PDB entry 3VT1 | X-ray diffraction, 3.19 A resolution | chain B

Chain B:
Molecule: Ricin B lectin
Source organism: Clostridium thermocellum
Reference sequence: A3DD67 (A3DD67_CLOTH); residue numbers follow UniProt; this construct covers 31-520
Amino-acid sequence (526 residues; each row starts with the number of its first residue; note: 30 numbers in that range are skipped by the numbering (no residue carries them; nothing is unmodelled there); numbers below 1 keep their minus sign (Met-35 is residue -35)):
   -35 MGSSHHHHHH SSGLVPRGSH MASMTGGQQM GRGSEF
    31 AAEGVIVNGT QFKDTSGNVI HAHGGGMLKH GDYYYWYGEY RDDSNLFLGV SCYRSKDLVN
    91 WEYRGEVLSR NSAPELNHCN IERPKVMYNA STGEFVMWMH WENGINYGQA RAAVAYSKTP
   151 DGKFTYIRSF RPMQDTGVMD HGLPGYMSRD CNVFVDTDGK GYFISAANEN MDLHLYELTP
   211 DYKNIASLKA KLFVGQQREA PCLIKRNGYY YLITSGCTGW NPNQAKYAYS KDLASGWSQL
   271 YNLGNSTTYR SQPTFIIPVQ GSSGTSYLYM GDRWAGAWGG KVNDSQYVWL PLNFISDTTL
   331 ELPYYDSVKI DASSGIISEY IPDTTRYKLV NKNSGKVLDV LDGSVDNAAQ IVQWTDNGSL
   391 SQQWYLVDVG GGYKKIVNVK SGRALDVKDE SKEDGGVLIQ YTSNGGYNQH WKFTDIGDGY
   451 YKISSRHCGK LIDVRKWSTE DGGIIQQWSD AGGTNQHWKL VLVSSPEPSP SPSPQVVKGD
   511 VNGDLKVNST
Disordered / not traced: -35 to 0, 31-32, 494-520
Construct notes: expression tag (-35 to 0)
Ligand contacts: beta-D-galactopyranose (GAL): Asp416, Val417, Lys418, Asp419, Glu420, Tyr431, Asn434, Asn438, Gln439

In short:
Chain B binds beta-D-galactopyranose.
Chain B is Ricin B lectin (Clostridium thermocellum); the structure, Crystal structure of Ct1,3Gal43A in
complex with galactose, was determined by X-ray diffraction together with 3VSF, 3VSZ, 3VT0 and 3VT2 from the
same study.
